2ZBM - chain A; structure by X-ray diffraction, 1.50 A resolution.

[Chain A]
Protein: Protein-tyrosine-phosphatase
From: Shewanella sp
Notes: EC 3.1.3.48; fragment: Residues UNP 22-355
Reference sequence: Q9S427 (Q9S427_9GAMM); residues 3-336 here correspond to UniProt positions 22-355 (UniProt number = residue number + 19)
Amino-acid sequence (336 residues; row label = number of the first residue in the row):
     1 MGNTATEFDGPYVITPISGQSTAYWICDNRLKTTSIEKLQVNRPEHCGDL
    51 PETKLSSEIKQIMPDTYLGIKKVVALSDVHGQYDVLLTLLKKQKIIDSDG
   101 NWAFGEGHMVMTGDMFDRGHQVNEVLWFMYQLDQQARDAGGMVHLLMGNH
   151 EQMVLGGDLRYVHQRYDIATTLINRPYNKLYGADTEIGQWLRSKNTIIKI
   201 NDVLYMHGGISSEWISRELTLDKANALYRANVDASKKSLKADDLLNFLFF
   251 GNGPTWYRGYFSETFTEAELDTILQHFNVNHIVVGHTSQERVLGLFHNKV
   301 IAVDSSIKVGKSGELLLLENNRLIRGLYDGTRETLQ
Disordered / not traced: 1-5
Construct notes: expression tag (1-2); engineered mutation M115 (Ile134 in Q9S427)
Disulfide bonds: C27-C47
Ion coordination: Zn2+ site 1: D78, H80, D114; Zn2+ site 2: D114, N149, H207, H286

[In short]
D78, H80 and D114 coordinate Zn2+ site 1. The Zn2+ site 2 is built by D114, N149, H207 and H286.
Chain A is Protein-tyrosine-phosphatase (Shewanella sp); the structure, Crystal Structure of I115M Mutant
Cold-Active Protein Tyrosine Phosphatase, was determined by X-ray diffraction, deposited together with 2Z72.
